Entry 5VNH (X-ray diffraction, 2.60 A resolution); this record covers chains B and C of the 4 polymer chains in the assembly.

[Chain B]
Protein: Protein transport protein Sec24A
Source organism: Homo sapiens
Notes: fragment: UNP resiudes 346-1093
Reference sequence: O95486 (SC24A_HUMAN); numbering as in UniProt (aligned over 346-1093)
Amino-acid sequence (748 residues; row label = number of the first residue in the row):
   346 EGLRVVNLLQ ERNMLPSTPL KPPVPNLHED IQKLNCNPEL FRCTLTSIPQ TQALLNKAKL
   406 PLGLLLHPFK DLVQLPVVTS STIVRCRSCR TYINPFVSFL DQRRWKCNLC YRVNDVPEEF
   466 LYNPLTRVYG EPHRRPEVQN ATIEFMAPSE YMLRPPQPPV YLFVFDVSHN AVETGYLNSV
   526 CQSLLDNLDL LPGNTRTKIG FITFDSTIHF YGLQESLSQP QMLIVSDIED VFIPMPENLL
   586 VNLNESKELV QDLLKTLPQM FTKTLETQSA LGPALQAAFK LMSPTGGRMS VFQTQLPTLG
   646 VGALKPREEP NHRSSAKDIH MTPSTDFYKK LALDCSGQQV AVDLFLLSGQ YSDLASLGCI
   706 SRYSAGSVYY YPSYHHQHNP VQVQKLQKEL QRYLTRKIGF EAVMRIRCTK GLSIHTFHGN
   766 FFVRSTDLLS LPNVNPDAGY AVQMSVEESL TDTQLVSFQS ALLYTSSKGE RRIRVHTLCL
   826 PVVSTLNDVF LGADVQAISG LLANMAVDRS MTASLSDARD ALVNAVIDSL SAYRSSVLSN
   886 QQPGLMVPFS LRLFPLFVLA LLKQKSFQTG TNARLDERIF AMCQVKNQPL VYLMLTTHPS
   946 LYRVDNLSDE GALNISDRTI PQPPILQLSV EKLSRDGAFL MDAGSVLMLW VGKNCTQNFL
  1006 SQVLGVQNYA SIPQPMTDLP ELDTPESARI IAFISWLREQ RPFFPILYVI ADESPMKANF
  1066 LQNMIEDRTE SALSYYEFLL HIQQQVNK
Disordered / not traced: 465-475, 663-665, 883-887
Sequence notes: conflict Ala1056 (Arg in O95486)
Ion coordination: Zn2+: Cys431, Cys434, Cys452, Cys455
Curated features (UniProtKB/Swiss-Prot):
  - region: Cys431 to Cys455 (Zinc finger-like)
  - binding site (Zn(2+)): Cys431, Cys434, Cys452, Cys455

[Chain C]
Protein: Vesicle-trafficking protein SEC22b
Source organism: Mus musculus
Notes: fragment: UNP resiudes 1-157
Reference sequence: O08547 (SC22B_MOUSE); residues 1-157 here = UniProt positions 1-157
Amino-acid sequence (157 residues; row label = number of the first residue in the row):
     1 MVLLTMIARV ADGLPLAASM QEDEQSGRDL QQYQSQAKQL FRKLNEQSPT RCTLEAGAMT
    61 FHYIIEQGVC YLVLCEAAFP KKLAFAYLED LHSEFDEQHG KKVPTVSRPY SFIEFDTFIQ
   121 KTKKLYIDSR ARRNLGSINT ELQDVQRIMV ANIEEVL
Disordered / not traced: 24-28, 131-147
Curated features (UniProtKB/Swiss-Prot):
  - modified residue: Lys38 (N6-acetyllysine), Ser137 (Phosphoserine), Thr140 (Phosphothreonine)

[Interface between chain B and chain C]
Pairs across the interface (22):
  Pro493(B) - Pro109(C)
  Ser494(B) - Pro15(C)
  Ser494(B) - Pro109(C)
  Met497(B) - Pro109(C)  hydrophobic
  Leu498(B) - Gln34(C)
  Arg499(B) - Gln34(C)
  Pro500(B) - Ala18(C)  hydrophobic
  Pro500(B) - Met20(C)
  Pro500(B) - Tyr110(C)
  Pro501(B) - Tyr110(C)
  Asn539(B) - Glu114(C)
  Thr540(B) - Glu114(C)  hydrogen bond
  Arg541(B) - Ile113(C)
  Arg541(B) - Glu114(C)
  Arg541(B) - Asp116(C)  salt bridge
  Glu582(B) - Lys124(C)  salt bridge
  Glu590(B) - Thr117(C)
  Ser628(B) - Asp23(C)  hydrogen bond
  Pro629(B) - Asp23(C)
  Lys813(B) - Ile113(C)
  Gly814(B) - Ile113(C)
  Glu815(B) - Arg108(C)  salt bridge
Other interface residues (no listed pair), chain B (20 interface residues in all): Met491, Ala492, Gln683
Other interface residues (no listed pair), chain C (15 interface residues in all): Lys38, Lys121

[Summary]
The interface between chain B and chain C involves 20 residues on one side and 15 on the other; the contacts
include 2 hydrogen bonds and 3 salt bridges. Polar contacts include Arg541(B)-Asp116(C), Glu582(B)-Lys124(C)
and Glu815(B)-Arg108(C).
Here chain B is Protein transport protein Sec24A (Homo sapiens) and chain C is Vesicle-trafficking protein
SEC22b (Mus musculus). Entry 5VNH (Crystal structure of Sec23a/Sec24a/Sec22 complexed with a C-terminal SV
sorting motif) was determined by X-ray diffraction, deposited together with 5VNE, 5VNF, 5VNG, 5VNI, 5VNJ, 5VNK
and 4 further entries.
